PDB entry 2W6J | X-ray diffraction, 3.84 A resolution | chains G and H of the 9 polymer chains in the assembly

== Chain G ==
Protein: ATP synthase subunit gamma, mitochondrial
Source organism: Bos taurus
Notes: EC 3.6.3.14
Reference sequence: P05631 (ATPG_BOVIN); residues -24 to 273 here correspond to UniProt positions 1-298 (UniProt number = residue number + 25)
Amino-acid sequence (298 residues; numbered -24 to 273; the number before each row is that of its first residue; numbers below 1 keep their minus sign (Met-24 is residue -24)):
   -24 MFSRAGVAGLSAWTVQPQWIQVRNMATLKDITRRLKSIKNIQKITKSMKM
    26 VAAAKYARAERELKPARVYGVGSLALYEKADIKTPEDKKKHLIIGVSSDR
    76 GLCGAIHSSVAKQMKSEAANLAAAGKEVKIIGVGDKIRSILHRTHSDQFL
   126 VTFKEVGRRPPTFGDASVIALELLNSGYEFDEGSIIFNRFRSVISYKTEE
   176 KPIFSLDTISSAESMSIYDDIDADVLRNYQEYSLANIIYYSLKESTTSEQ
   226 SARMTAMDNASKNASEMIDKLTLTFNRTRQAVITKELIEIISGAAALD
Disordered / not traced: -24 to 0, 48-66, 87-104, 117-126, 149-158, 174-205, 272-273

== Chain H ==
Protein: F1-atpase delta subunit
Source organism: Bos taurus
Notes: EC 3.6.3.14
Reference sequence: P05630 (ATPD_BOVIN); residues -21 to 146 here correspond to UniProt positions 1-168 (UniProt number = residue number + 22)
Amino-acid sequence (168 residues; numbered -21 to 146; the number before each row is that of its first residue; numbers below 1 keep their minus sign (Met-21 is residue -21)):
   -21 MLPSALLRRPGLGRLVRQVRLYAEAAAAQAPAAGPGQMSFTFASPTQVFF
    29 NSANVRQVDVPTQTGAFGILAAHVPTLQVLRPGLVVVHAEDGTTSKYFVS
    79 SGSVTVNADSSVQLLAEEAVTLDMLDLGAAKANLEKAQSELLGAADEATR
   129 AEIQIRIEANEALVKALE
Disordered / not traced: -21 to 16, 30-34, 41-57, 66-75, 82-90, 141-146

== Interface between chain G and chain H ==
Residue-residue contacts (11; chain G residue first):
  Pro40(G) - Thr24(H)
  Val43(G) - Asn29(H)
  Tyr44(G) - Ala21(H)
  Tyr44(G) - Ser22(H)
  Tyr44(G) - Pro23(H)
  Tyr44(G) - Leu93(H)  hydrophobic
  Gly47(G) - Gln91(H)
  Phe138(G) - Glu95(H)
  Tyr207(G) - Ala94(H)
  Tyr207(G) - Glu95(H)  hydrogen bond (side chain-backbone)
  Tyr214(G) - Pro23(H)  hydrogen bond (side chain-backbone)
Other interface residues (no listed pair), chain G (9 interface residues in all): Ala41, Asn211
Other interface residues (no listed pair), chain H (13 interface residues in all): Thr19, Val26, Gly80, Ser81

== In short ==
The interface between chain G and chain H involves 9 residues on one side and 13 on the other, with 2 hydrogen
bonds. Polar pairs include Tyr207(G)-Glu95(H) and Tyr214(G)-Pro23(H).
Here chain G is ATP synthase subunit gamma, mitochondrial and chain H is F1-atpase delta subunit, both from
Bos taurus. Entry 2W6J (Low resolution structures of bovine mitochondrial F1-ATPase during controlled
dehydration: Hydration State 5) was determined by X-ray diffraction together with 2W6E, 2W6F, 2W6G, 2W6H and
2W6I from the same study.
